PDB entry 4Y8H | X-ray diffraction, 2.50 A resolution | chains H and I of the 34 polymer chains in the assembly

[Chain H]
Name: Proteasome subunit beta type-2
Organism: Saccharomyces cerevisiae (strain ATCC 204508 / S288c)
Notes: EC 3.4.25.1
UniProt: P25043 (PSB2_YEAST); residues 1-232 here correspond to UniProt positions 30-261 (UniProt number = residue number + 29)
Amino-acid sequence (232 residues; each row starts with the number of its first residue):
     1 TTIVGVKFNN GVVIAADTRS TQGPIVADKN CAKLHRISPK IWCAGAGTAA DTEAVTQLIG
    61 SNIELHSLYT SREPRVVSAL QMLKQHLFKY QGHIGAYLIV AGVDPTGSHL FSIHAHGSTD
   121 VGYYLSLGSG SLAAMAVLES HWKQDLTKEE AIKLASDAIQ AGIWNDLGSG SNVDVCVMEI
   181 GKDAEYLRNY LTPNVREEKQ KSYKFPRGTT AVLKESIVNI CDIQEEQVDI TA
Not modelled in the structure: 223-232

[Chain I]
Name: Proteasome subunit beta type-3
Organism: Saccharomyces cerevisiae (strain ATCC 204508 / S288c)
Notes: EC 3.4.25.1
UniProt: P25451 (PSB3_YEAST); residues 0-204 here correspond to UniProt positions 1-205 (UniProt number = residue number + 1)
Amino-acid sequence (205 residues; each row starts with the number of its first residue; numbering starts at 0):
     0 MSDPSSINGG IVVAMTGKDC VAIACDLRLG SQSLGVSNKF EKIFHYGHVF LGITGLATDV
    60 TTLNEMFRYK TNLYKLKEER AIEPETFTQL VSSSLYERRF GPYFVGPVVA GINSKSGKPF
   120 IAGFDLIGCI DEAKDFIVSG TASDQLFGMC ESLYEPNLEP EDLFETISQA LLNAADRDAL
   180 SGWGAVVYII KKDEVVKRYL KMRQD
Not modelled in the structure: 0
Ion coordination: Mg2+ site 1: Ala-174, Asp-177, Ser-180; Mg2+ site 2: Asp-204 (shared with 3 residues of chain Y)

[How chain H and chain I interact]
Residue-residue contacts (64; chain H residue first):
  Ile-25(H) / Asp-143(I)
  Ile-25(H) / Phe-146(I)  hydrophobic
  Ala-27(H) / Asp-130(I)
  Asp-28(H) / Asp-130(I)
  Lys-29(H) / Glu-150(I)  salt bridge
  Ala-49(H) / Cys-128(I)  hydrophobic
  Ala-50(H) / Tyr-95(I)
  Ala-50(H) / Ile-126(I)  hydrophobic
  Ala-50(H) / Cys-128(I)
  Asp-51(H) / Tyr-95(I)  hydrogen bond
  Asp-51(H) / Arg-98(I)  salt bridge
  Ala-54(H) / Tyr-95(I)
  Tyr-90(H) / Phe-99(I)  hydrophobic
  His-93(H) / Arg-98(I)
  His-93(H) / Phe-99(I)
  Ile-94(H) / Phe-99(I)  hydrophobic
  Arg-196(H) / Glu-150(I)  salt bridge
  Lys-199(H) / Glu-150(I)
  Lys-199(H) / Ser-151(I)  hydrogen bond (side chain-backbone)
  Lys-199(H) / Tyr-153(I)  hydrogen bond (side chain-backbone)
  Ser-202(H) / Glu-154(I)  hydrogen bond
  Tyr-203(H) / Ser-151(I)
  Tyr-203(H) / Leu-152(I)  hydrophobic
  Tyr-203(H) / Glu-154(I)
  Lys-204(H) / Glu-154(I)  hydrogen bond (backbone-side chain)
  Lys-204(H) / Asp-161(I)
  Phe-205(H) / Leu-152(I)  hydrophobic
  Phe-205(H) / Gln-168(I)
  Arg-207(H) / Glu-158(I)
  Arg-207(H) / Glu-160(I)  salt bridge
  Arg-207(H) / Asp-161(I)  salt bridge
  Gly-208(H) / Glu-164(I)  hydrogen bond (backbone-side chain)
  Thr-209(H) / Glu-164(I)  hydrogen bond (backbone-side chain)
  Thr-210(H) / Phe-163(I)
  Thr-210(H) / Glu-164(I)  hydrogen bond
  Thr-210(H) / Ser-167(I)
  Thr-210(H) / Gln-168(I)  hydrogen bond
  Thr-210(H) / Leu-199(I)
  Ala-211(H) / Leu-199(I)
  Ala-211(H) / Lys-200(I)  hydrogen bond (backbone-backbone)
  Val-212(H) / Phe-163(I)  hydrophobic
  Val-212(H) / Tyr-198(I)
  Leu-213(H) / Tyr-198(I)  hydrogen bond (backbone-backbone)
  Leu-213(H) / Leu-199(I)
  Leu-213(H) / Lys-200(I)
  Lys-214(H) / Lys-196(I)
  Lys-214(H) / Arg-197(I)
  Lys-214(H) / Tyr-198(I)  hydrogen bond (backbone-backbone)
  Glu-215(H) / Val-195(I)
  Glu-215(H) / Lys-196(I)
  Glu-215(H) / Arg-197(I)  salt bridge
  Ser-216(H) / Val-194(I)
  Ser-216(H) / Val-195(I)
  Ser-216(H) / Lys-196(I)  hydrogen bond (backbone-backbone)
  Ile-217(H) / Glu-193(I)
  Ile-217(H) / Val-194(I)
  Val-218(H) / His-44(I)
  Val-218(H) / Tyr-187(I)  hydrophobic
  Val-218(H) / Val-194(I)  hydrogen bond (backbone-backbone)
  Val-218(H) / Lys-196(I)
  Asn-219(H) / His-44(I)
  Ile-220(H) / Gly-46(I)
  Ile-220(H) / Val-194(I)  hydrophobic
  Asp-222(H) / Lys-74(I)  salt bridge
Also at the interface, not in a pair above, chain H (35 interface residues in all): Val-26, Thr-48, Pro-206
Also at the interface, not in a pair above, chain I (40 interface residues in all): His-47, Phe-49, Asp-124, Glu-131, Leu-157, Thr-165, Leu-171, Asp-192

[Summary]
The interface between chain H and chain I involves 35 residues on one side and 40 on the other, with 14
hydrogen bonds and 7 salt bridges. Polar contacts include Lys-29(H)/Glu-150(I), Asp-51(H)/Arg-98(I) and
Arg-196(H)/Glu-150(I). The Mg2+ site 1 is built by Ala-174(I), Asp-177(I) and Ser-180(I).
Here chain H is Proteasome subunit beta type-2 and chain I is Proteasome subunit beta type-3, both from
Saccharomyces cerevisiae (strain ATCC 204508 / S288c). Entry 4Y8H (Yeast 20S proteasome in complex with
N3-APAL-ep) was determined by X-ray diffraction, deposited together with 4Y69, 4Y6A, 4Y6V, 4Y6Z, 4Y70, 4Y74
and 34 further entries.
